Entry 5NSR (electron microscopy, 3.80 A resolution); this record covers chains C and D of the 8 polymer chains in the assembly.

[Chain C]
Molecule: DNA-directed RNA polymerase subunit beta
From: Escherichia coli K-12
Notes: EC 2.7.7.6
UniProt: P0A8V2 (RPOB_ECOLI); residues 1-1342 here = UniProt positions 1-1342
Amino-acid sequence (1342 residues; row label = number of the first residue in the row):
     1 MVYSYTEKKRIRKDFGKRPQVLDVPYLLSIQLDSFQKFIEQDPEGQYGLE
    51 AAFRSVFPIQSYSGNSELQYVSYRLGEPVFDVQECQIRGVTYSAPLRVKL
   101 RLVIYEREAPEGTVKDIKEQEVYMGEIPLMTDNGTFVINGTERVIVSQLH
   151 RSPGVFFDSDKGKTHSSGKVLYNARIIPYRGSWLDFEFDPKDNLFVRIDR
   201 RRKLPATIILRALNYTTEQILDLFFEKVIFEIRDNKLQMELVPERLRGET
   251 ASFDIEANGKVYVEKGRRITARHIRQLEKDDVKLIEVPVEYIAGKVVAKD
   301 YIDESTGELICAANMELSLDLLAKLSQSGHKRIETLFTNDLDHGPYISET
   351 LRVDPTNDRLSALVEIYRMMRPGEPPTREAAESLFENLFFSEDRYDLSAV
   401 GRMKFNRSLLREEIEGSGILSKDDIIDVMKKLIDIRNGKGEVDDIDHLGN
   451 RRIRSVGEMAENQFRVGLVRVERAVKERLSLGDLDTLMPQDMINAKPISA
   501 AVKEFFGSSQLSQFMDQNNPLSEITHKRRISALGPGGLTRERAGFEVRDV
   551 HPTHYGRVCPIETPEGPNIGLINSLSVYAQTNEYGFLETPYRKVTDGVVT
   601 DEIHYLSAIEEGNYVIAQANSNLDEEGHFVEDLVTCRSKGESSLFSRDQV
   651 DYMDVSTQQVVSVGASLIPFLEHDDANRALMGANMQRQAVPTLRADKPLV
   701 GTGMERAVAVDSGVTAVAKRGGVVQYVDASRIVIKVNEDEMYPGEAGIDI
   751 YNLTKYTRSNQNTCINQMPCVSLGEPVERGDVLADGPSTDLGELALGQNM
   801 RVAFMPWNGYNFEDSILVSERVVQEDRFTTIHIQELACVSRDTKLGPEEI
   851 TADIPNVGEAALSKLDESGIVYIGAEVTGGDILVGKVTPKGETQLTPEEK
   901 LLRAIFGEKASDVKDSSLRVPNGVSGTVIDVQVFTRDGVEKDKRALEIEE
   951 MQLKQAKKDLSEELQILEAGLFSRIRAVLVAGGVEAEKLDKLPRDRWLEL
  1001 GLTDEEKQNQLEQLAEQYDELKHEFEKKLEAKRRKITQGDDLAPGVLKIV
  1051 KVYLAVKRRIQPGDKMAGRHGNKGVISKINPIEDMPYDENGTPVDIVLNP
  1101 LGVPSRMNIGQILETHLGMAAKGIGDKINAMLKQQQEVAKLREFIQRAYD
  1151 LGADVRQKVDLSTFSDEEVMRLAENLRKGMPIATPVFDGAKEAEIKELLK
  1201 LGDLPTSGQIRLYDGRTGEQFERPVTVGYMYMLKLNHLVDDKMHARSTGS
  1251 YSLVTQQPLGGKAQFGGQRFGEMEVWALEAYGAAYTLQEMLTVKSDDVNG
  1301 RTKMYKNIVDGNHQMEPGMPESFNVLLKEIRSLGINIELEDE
Not modelled in the structure: 1342

[Chain D]
Molecule: DNA-directed RNA polymerase subunit beta'
From: Escherichia coli K-12
Notes: EC 2.7.7.6
UniProt: P0A8T7 (RPOC_ECOLI); residue numbers follow UniProt; this construct covers 1-1407
Amino-acid sequence (1407 residues; numbered 1 to 1407; the number before each row is that of its first residue):
     1 MKDLLKFLKAQTKTEEFDAIKIALASPDMIRSWSFGEVKKPETINYRTFK
    51 PERDGLFCARIFGPVKDYECLCGKYKRLKHRGVICEKCGVEVTQTKVRRE
   101 RMGHIELASPTAHIWFLKSLPSRIGLLLDMPLRDIERVLYFESYVVIEGG
   151 MTNLERQQILTEEQYLDALEEFGDEFDAKMGAEAIQALLKSMDLEQECEQ
   201 LREELNETNSETKRKKLTKRIKLLEAFVQSGNKPEWMILTVLPVLPPDLR
   251 PLVPLDGGRFATSDLNDLYRRVINRNNRLKRLLDLAAPDIIVRNEKRMLQ
   301 EAVDALLDNGRRGRAITGSNKRPLKSLADMIKGKQGRFRQNLLGKRVDYS
   351 GRSVITVGPYLRLHQCGLPKKMALELFKPFIYGKLELRGLATTIKAAKKM
   401 VEREEAVVWDILDEVIREHPVLLNRAPTLHRLGIQAFEPVLIEGKAIQLH
   451 PLVCAAYNADFDGDQMAVHVPLTLEAQLEARALMMSTNNILSPANGEPII
   501 VPSQDVVLGLYYMTRDCVNAKGEGMVLTGPKEAERLYRSGLASLHARVKV
   551 RITEYEKDANGELVAKTSLKDTTVGRAILWMIVPKGLPYSIVNQALGKKA
   601 ISKMLNTCYRILGLKPTVIFADQIMYTGFAYAARSGASVGIDDMVIPEKK
   651 HEIISEAEAEVAEIQEQFQSGLVTAGERYNKVIDIWAAANDRVSKAMMDN
   701 LQTETVINRDGQEEKQVSFNSIYMMADSGARGSAAQIRQLAGMRGLMAKP
   751 DGSIIETPITANFREGLNVLQYFISTHGARKGLADTALKTANSGYLTRRL
   801 VDVAQDLVVTEDDCGTHEGIMMTPVIEGGDVKEPLRDRVLGRVTAEDVLK
   851 PGTADILVPRNTLLHEQWCDLLEENSVDAVKVRSVVSCDTDFGVCAHCYG
   901 RDLARGHIINKGEAIGVIAAQSIGEPGTQLTMRTFHIGGAASRAAAESSI
   951 QVKNKGSIKLSNVKSVVNSSGKLVITSRNTELKLIDEFGRTKESYKVPYG
  1001 AVLAKGDGEQVAGGETVANWDPHTMPVITEVSGFVRFTDMIDGQTITRQT
  1051 DELTGLSSLVVLDSAERTAGGKDLRPALKIVDAQGNDVLIPGTDMPAQYF
  1101 LPGKAIVQLEDGVQISSGDTLARIPQESGGTKDITGGLPRVADLFEARRP
  1151 KEPAILAEISGIVSFGKETKGKRRLVITPVDGSDPYEEMIPKWRQLNVFE
  1201 GERVERGDVISDGPEAPHDILRLRGVHAVTRYIVNEVQDVYRLQGVKIND
  1251 KHIEVIVRQMLRKATIVNAGSSDFLEGEQVEYSRVKIANRELEANGKVGA
  1301 TYSRDLLGITKASLATESFISAASFQETTRVLTEAAVAGKRDELRGLKEN
  1351 VIVGRLIPAGTGYAYHQDRMRRRAAGEAPAAPQVTAEDASASLAELLNAG
  1401 LGGSDNE
Not modelled in the structure: 1-14, 255-258, 937-946, 1050-1056, 1068-1074, 1089-1096, 1127-1132, 1377-1407

[Chain C / chain D interface]
Contacting residue pairs - 232 pairs, chain C then chain D:
  Val550(C) - Pro750(D)
  Val550(C) - Phe773(D)  hydrophobic
  His551(C) - Phe773(D)
  Pro552(C) - Phe773(D)  hydrophobic
  Tyr555(C) - Val769(D)
  Tyr555(C) - Leu770(D)  hydrophobic
  Pro560(C) - Thr776(D)
  Gln618(C) - Val769(D)
  Gln618(C) - Leu770(D)
  Ala619(C) - Val769(D)  hydrophobic
  Asn620(C) - Asn768(D)
  Ser642(C) - Thr757(D)
  Ser642(C) - Leu770(D)
  Val660(C) - Val769(D)  hydrophobic
  Glu672(C) - Gly766(D)
  Glu672(C) - Leu767(D)
  His673(C) - Phe763(D)  hydrogen bond (side chain-backbone)
  His673(C) - Arg764(D)  hydrogen bond (side chain-backbone)
  His673(C) - Glu765(D)
  Asp675(C) - Arg744(D)  salt bridge
  Ala676(C) - Ser775(D)
  Ala676(C) - Thr776(D)
  Asn677(C) - Leu783(D)
  Leu680(C) - Leu783(D)  hydrophobic
  Phe804(C) - Ala637(D)
  Phe804(C) - Ser638(D)
  Pro806(C) - Asp505(D)
  Pro806(C) - Ala633(D)
  Pro806(C) - Ala637(D)
  Trp807(C) - Ala633(D)  hydrophobic
  Asn808(C) - Pro359(D)
  Asn808(C) - Ala633(D)
  Gly809(C) - Pro359(D)
  Gly809(C) - Phe629(D)
  Tyr810(C) - Val357(D)
  Tyr810(C) - Pro359(D)
  Tyr810(C) - Tyr360(D)
  Asn811(C) - Asp505(D)
  Phe812(C) - Pro451(D)
  Phe812(C) - Phe461(D)
  Phe812(C) - Ser503(D)
  Phe812(C) - Gln504(D)
  Glu813(C) - Phe461(D)
  Asp814(C) - Asp462(D)
  Ser815(C) - Val357(D)
  Ser815(C) - Phe461(D)
  Gln1061(C) - Lys445(D)
  Lys1065(C) - Asp462(D)  hydrogen bond (side chain-backbone)
  Lys1073(C) - Asp462(D)
  Gly1074(C) - Phe461(D)
  Val1075(C) - Val354(D)  hydrophobic
  Val1075(C) - Ile355(D)
  Val1075(C) - Phe461(D)  hydrogen bond (backbone-backbone)
  Val1075(C) - Gly463(D)
  Ser1077(C) - Val357(D)
  Ser1077(C) - Gln448(D)
  Asn1099(C) - Gln504(D)
  Pro1100(C) - Ala637(D)
  Pro1100(C) - Ser638(D)
  Pro1100(C) - Val639(D)
  Leu1101(C) - Gln504(D)
  Leu1101(C) - Asp505(D)
  Leu1101(C) - Leu508(D)  hydrophobic
  Leu1101(C) - Met725(D)  hydrophobic
  Val1103(C) - Val639(D)  hydrophobic
  Pro1104(C) - Met725(D)  hydrophobic
  Pro1104(C) - Gln736(D)
  Ser1105(C) - Arg731(D)
  Ser1105(C) - Gln736(D)
  Arg1106(C) - Asp462(D)  salt bridge
  Met1107(C) - Gln739(D)
  Met1107(C) - Phe763(D)  hydrophobic
  Ile1109(C) - Leu740(D)  hydrophobic
  Ile1109(C) - Phe763(D)  hydrophobic
  Ile1112(C) - Gly640(D)
  Ile1112(C) - Ile641(D)
  Leu1113(C) - Ile641(D)  hydrophobic
  Phe1187(C) - Tyr772(D)  hydrophobic
  Glu1192(C) - Ile641(D)
  Glu1192(C) - Arg764(D)
  Phe1221(C) - Ala633(D)
  Glu1222(C) - Tyr512(D)
  Glu1222(C) - Arg634(D)
  Glu1222(C) - Ser635(D)
  Glu1222(C) - Gly636(D)
  Arg1223(C) - Phe719(D)  hydrogen bond (side chain-backbone)
  Arg1223(C) - Asn720(D)
  Arg1223(C) - Met724(D)
  Val1225(C) - Gly636(D)
  Thr1226(C) - Ser638(D)  hydrogen bond
  Thr1226(C) - Val639(D)  hydrogen bond (side chain-backbone)
  Val1239(C) - Val354(D)  hydrophobic
  Val1239(C) - Lys445(D)
  Asp1240(C) - Lys445(D)
  Lys1242(C) - Gln465(D)
  Met1243(C) - Gly351(D)
  Met1243(C) - Arg352(D)
  Met1243(C) - Ser353(D)
  Met1243(C) - Met372(D)  hydrophobic
  Met1243(C) - Lys445(D)
  His1244(C) - Ser350(D)
  His1244(C) - Gly351(D)
  His1244(C) - Arg352(D)
  Ala1245(C) - Ser350(D)
  Ala1245(C) - Gly351(D)
  Ala1245(C) - Met372(D)  hydrophobic
  Arg1246(C) - Tyr349(D)
  Arg1246(C) - Ser350(D)  hydrogen bond (backbone-backbone)
  Arg1246(C) - Leu376(D)
  Ser1247(C) - Asp348(D)
  Ser1247(C) - Tyr349(D)
  Ser1247(C) - Glu375(D)  hydrogen bond (side chain-backbone)
  Ser1247(C) - Leu376(D)
  Thr1248(C) - Tyr349(D)
  Tyr1251(C) - Asp348(D)  hydrogen bond
  Leu1253(C) - Arg99(D)
  Thr1255(C) - Arg99(D)
  Gln1256(C) - Arg99(D)
  Pro1258(C) - Arg346(D)
  Pro1258(C) - Val347(D)
  Leu1259(C) - Arg346(D)  hydrogen bond (backbone-side chain)
  Gly1260(C) - Arg346(D)
  Gly1267(C) - Arg346(D)
  Gly1267(C) - Val347(D)  hydrogen bond (backbone-backbone)
  Gly1267(C) - Asp348(D)
  Gly1267(C) - Ser350(D)  hydrogen bond (backbone-side chain)
  Gly1267(C) - His469(D)
  Gln1268(C) - Arg346(D)
  Gln1268(C) - Ser350(D)
  Gln1268(C) - Arg352(D)
  Phe1270(C) - Gly344(D)
  Phe1270(C) - Lys345(D)
  Phe1270(C) - His469(D)
  Gly1271(C) - Gly344(D)
  Glu1272(C) - Gly344(D)
  Met1273(C) - Thr428(D)
  Met1273(C) - Thr797(D)
  Glu1274(C) - Asn424(D)  hydrogen bond
  Glu1274(C) - Ala426(D)
  Glu1274(C) - Thr428(D)  hydrogen bond
  Glu1274(C) - Ile434(D)
  Trp1276(C) - Thr797(D)
  Trp1276(C) - Arg798(D)
  Trp1276(C) - Val801(D)  hydrophobic
  Trp1276(C) - Asp802(D)
  Trp1276(C) - Val917(D)
  Ala1277(C) - Ile434(D)  hydrophobic
  Glu1279(C) - Gln805(D)  hydrogen bond
  Glu1279(C) - Val917(D)
  Glu1279(C) - Val1351(D)
  Glu1279(C) - Ile1357(D)
  Ala1280(C) - Arg431(D)  hydrogen bond (backbone-side chain)
  Ala1280(C) - Val917(D)
  Ala1280(C) - Ile918(D)
  Tyr1281(C) - Arg431(D)
  Gly1282(C) - Gly1360(D)
  Gly1282(C) - Thr1361(D)  hydrogen bond (backbone-backbone)
  Ala1283(C) - Leu483(D)  hydrophobic
  Ala1283(C) - Thr1361(D)
  Ala1284(C) - Ile1357(D)
  Ala1284(C) - Thr1361(D)  hydrogen bond (backbone-side chain)
  Tyr1285(C) - Glu475(D)
  Tyr1285(C) - Thr1361(D)
  Thr1286(C) - Ala476(D)
  Leu1287(C) - Ile1357(D)  hydrophobic
  Gln1288(C) - Gly1354(D)  hydrogen bond (side chain-backbone)
  Gln1288(C) - Arg1355(D)
  Gln1288(C) - Leu1356(D)
  Glu1289(C) - Leu472(D)
  Glu1289(C) - Ala476(D)
  Met1290(C) - Val347(D)
  Leu1291(C) - Lys345(D)
  Leu1291(C) - Val1351(D)  hydrophobic
  Lys1294(C) - Val347(D)
  Lys1294(C) - Asp348(D)
  Lys1294(C) - Leu472(D)
  Ser1295(C) - Lys345(D)
  Ser1295(C) - Val347(D)  hydrogen bond (side chain-backbone)
  Tyr1305(C) - Pro379(D)  hydrophobic
  Tyr1305(C) - Tyr382(D)
  Ile1308(C) - Pro379(D)  hydrophobic
  Ile1308(C) - Phe380(D)  hydrophobic
  Ile1308(C) - Thr473(D)
  Val1309(C) - Pro379(D)
  Val1309(C) - Gly383(D)
  His1313(C) - Thr473(D)
  His1313(C) - Leu474(D)
  Pro1320(C) - Val1353(D)
  Ser1322(C) - Arg337(D)  hydrogen bond (backbone-side chain)
  Ser1322(C) - Asn341(D)  hydrogen bond
  Ser1322(C) - Lys345(D)  hydrogen bond
  Phe1323(C) - Asn341(D)
  Val1325(C) - Arg99(D)
  Val1325(C) - Arg337(D)
  Leu1326(C) - Arg337(D)
  Lys1328(C) - Met102(D)
  Lys1328(C) - Leu245(D)
  Lys1328(C) - Leu249(D)
  Glu1329(C) - Leu245(D)
  Glu1329(C) - Leu327(D)
  Glu1329(C) - Met330(D)
  Glu1329(C) - Ile331(D)
  Arg1331(C) - Trp33(D)
  Arg1331(C) - Met102(D)
  Arg1331(C) - Pro243(D)
  Ser1332(C) - Met102(D)
  Ser1332(C) - Leu245(D)
  Ser1332(C) - Leu327(D)
  Leu1333(C) - Trp115(D)  hydrophobic
  Leu1333(C) - Leu327(D)  hydrophobic
  Gly1334(C) - Ala25(D)  hydrogen bond (backbone-backbone)
  Ile1335(C) - Ile22(D)  hydrophobic
  Ile1335(C) - Ala23(D)
  Ile1335(C) - Thr1333(D)
  Asn1336(C) - Ile22(D)
  Asn1336(C) - Ala23(D)  hydrogen bond (backbone-backbone)
  Asn1336(C) - Leu24(D)
  Asn1336(C) - Met29(D)
  Asn1336(C) - Trp33(D)
  Ile1337(C) - Lys21(D)
  Ile1337(C) - Ile22(D)  hydrophobic
  Glu1338(C) - Ile20(D)
  Glu1338(C) - Lys21(D)  salt bridge
  Leu1339(C) - Ala19(D)
  Leu1339(C) - Ile20(D)  hydrophobic
  Glu1340(C) - Phe17(D)
  Glu1340(C) - Asp18(D)  hydrogen bond (backbone-backbone)
  Glu1340(C) - Lys21(D)
  Glu1340(C) - Arg1341(D)  salt bridge
  Asp1341(C) - Glu16(D)
  Asp1341(C) - Phe17(D)
  Asp1341(C) - Asp18(D)
Other interface residues (no listed pair), chain C (136 interface residues in all): Ala543, Gly544, His554, Ile561, Arg637, Leu644, Met805, Gly1063, Ile1076, Lys1078, His1116, Lys1196, Glu1219, Pro1224, Gly1266, Arg1269, Val1275, Leu1278, Thr1292, Asp1296, Asp1310, Gln1314, Ile1330
Other interface residues (no listed pair), chain D (148 interface residues in all): Glu15, Pro251, Leu307, Gln340, Leu343, Thr356, Lys378, Leu387, Arg425, His430, Ala446, Ala459, Asp460, Glu479, Met484, Tyr537, Ala632, Glu658, Ser721, Gly732, Arg780, Leu788, Gly794, Gln921, Leu1332, Ala1336, Ile1352, Ala1359

[Summary]
136 residues of chain C and 148 residues of chain D are in contact; the contacts include 27 hydrogen bonds and
4 salt bridges. Polar contacts include Asp675(C)-Arg744(D), Arg1106(C)-Asp462(D) and Glu1338(C)-Lys21(D).
Here chain C is DNA-directed RNA polymerase subunit beta and chain D is DNA-directed RNA polymerase subunit
beta', both from Escherichia coli K-12. Entry 5NSR (Cryo-EM structure of RNA polymerase-sigma54 holo enzyme
with promoter DNA closed complex) was determined by electron microscopy (same publication as 5NSS).
